Entry 6IXP (X-ray diffraction, 2.73 A resolution); this record covers chains A and C of the 3 polymer chains in the assembly.

Chain A:
Protein: Myosin-2
Source organism: Saccharomyces cerevisiae
Notes: engineered mutation(s): Deletions 1342-1347
UniProt: P19524 (MYO2_YEAST); numbering as in UniProt; present here: 1152-1334, 1341-1574
Sequence (421 residues; each row starts with the number of its first residue; note: 6 numbers in that range are skipped by the numbering (no residue carries them; nothing is unmodelled there)):
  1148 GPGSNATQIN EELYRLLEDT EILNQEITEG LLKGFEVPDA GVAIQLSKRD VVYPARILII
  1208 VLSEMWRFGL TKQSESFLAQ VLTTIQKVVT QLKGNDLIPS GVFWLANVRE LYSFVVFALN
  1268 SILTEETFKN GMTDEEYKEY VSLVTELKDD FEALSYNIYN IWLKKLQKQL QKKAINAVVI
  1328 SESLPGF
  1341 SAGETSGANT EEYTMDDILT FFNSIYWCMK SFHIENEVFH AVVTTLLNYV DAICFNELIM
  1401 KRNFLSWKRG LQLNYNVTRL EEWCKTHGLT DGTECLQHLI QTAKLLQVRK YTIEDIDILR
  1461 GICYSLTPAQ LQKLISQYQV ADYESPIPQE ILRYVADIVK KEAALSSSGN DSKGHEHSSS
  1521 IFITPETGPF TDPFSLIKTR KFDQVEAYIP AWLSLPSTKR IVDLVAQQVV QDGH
Not modelled in the structure: 1148-1151, 1341-1351, 1506-1519, 1573-1574
Sequence notes: expression tag (1148-1151)
Reported in the primary citation:
  - mutagenesis - E1211A: unchanged binding to Mitochondrial MYO2 receptor-related protein 1 (chain C)
  - mutagenesis - E1211A: decreased binding to Mmr1-MIS
  - mutagenesis - K1312A: abolished binding to Mitochondrial MYO2 receptor-related protein 1 (chain C)

Chain C:
Protein: Mitochondrial MYO2 receptor-related protein 1
Source organism: Saccharomyces cerevisiae (strain ATCC 204508 / S288c)
UniProt: Q06324 (MMR1_YEAST); numbering as in UniProt (aligned over 398-430)
Sequence (39 residues; row label = number of the first residue in the row):
   392 GPGSEFGNSA RIPCPKTRLA RVSVLDLKKI EEQPDSSSG
Not modelled in the structure: 392-407, 426-430
Sequence notes: expression tag (392-397)

Interface between chain A and chain C:
Pairs across the interface - 32 pairs, chain A then chain C:
  Ala1226(A) with Thr408(C)
  Leu1229(A) with Thr408(C)
  Gln1233(A) with Leu410(C)
  Thr1237(A) with Ile421(C); Gln424(C), hydrogen bond (backbone-side chain)
  Gln1238(A) with Gln424(C)
  Leu1239(A) with Gln424(C)
  Lys1240(A) with Gln424(C)
  Glu1293(A) with Arg409(C), salt bridge
  Asp1297(A) with Thr408(C), hydrogen bond; Arg409(C), hydrogen bond (side chain-backbone); Leu410(C), hydrogen bond (side chain-backbone)
  Glu1299(A) with Arg412(C), salt bridge
  Ala1300(A) with Leu410(C); Arg412(C)
  Leu1301(A) with Leu410(C), hydrophobic
  Tyr1303(A) with Arg412(C); Val413(C), hydrophobic
  Asn1304(A) with Leu410(C); Ala411(C), hydrogen bond (side chain-backbone); Arg412(C); Val413(C), hydrogen bond (side chain-backbone)
  Asn1307(A) with Leu418(C)
  Lys1311(A) with Leu418(C); Glu422(C), salt bridge
  Lys1312(A) with Gln424(C), hydrogen bond
  Thr1527(A) with Leu418(C)
  Gly1528(A) with Val415(C); Leu418(C)
  Pro1529(A) with Val413(C); Val415(C); Leu418(C)
Other interface residues (no listed pair), chain A (23 interface residues in all): Glu1222, Leu1225, Ile1308
Other interface residues (no listed pair), chain C (13 interface residues in all): Ser414, Pro425
The authors on this interface:
  - pairs named by the authors: Glu1293(A)-Arg409(C), Asp1297(A)-Thr408(C) (hydrogen bond), Tyr1303(A)-Arg412(C) (cation-pi contact), Lys1311(A)-Glu422(C)
  - interface residues, chain A: Asp1297(A), Asn1304(A)
  - interface residues, chain C: Thr408(C)
  - hot spots on chain C (mutagenesis) - L410E: abolished binding to Myosin-2 (chain A)

In short:
The interface between chain A and chain C involves 23 residues on one side and 13 on the other, with 7
hydrogen bonds and 3 salt bridges. Among the polar pairs are Glu1293(A)-Arg409(C), Glu1299(A)-Arg412(C) and
Lys1311(A)-Glu422(C). The paper describes contacts between Glu1293(A) and Arg409(C) and Lys1311(A) and
Glu422(C); a hydrogen bond between Asp1297(A) and Thr408(C); a cation-pi contact between Tyr1303(A) and
Arg412(C). The paper reports that E1211A of chain A reduces binding to Mmr1-MIS; interface residues
Asp1297(A), Asn1304(A) and Thr408(C); 3 substitutions were tested in all.
Chain A is Myosin-2 (Saccharomyces cerevisiae) and chain C is Mitochondrial MYO2 receptor-related protein 1
(Saccharomyces cerevisiae (strain ATCC 204508 / S288c)); the structure, Structure of Myo2-GTD in complex with
Mmr1, was determined by X-ray diffraction (same publication as 6IXO, 6IXQ and 6IXR).
